PDB entry 8Y9G | electron microscopy, 2.67 A resolution | chains A and C of the 4 polymer chains in the assembly

# Chain A (and C)
Name: Versatile Aromatic Prenyltransferase auraA
Notes: chain C of this document is another copy of the same molecule, construct and numbering; everything in this record applies to it too
Amino-acid sequence (410 residues; row label = number of the first residue in the row):
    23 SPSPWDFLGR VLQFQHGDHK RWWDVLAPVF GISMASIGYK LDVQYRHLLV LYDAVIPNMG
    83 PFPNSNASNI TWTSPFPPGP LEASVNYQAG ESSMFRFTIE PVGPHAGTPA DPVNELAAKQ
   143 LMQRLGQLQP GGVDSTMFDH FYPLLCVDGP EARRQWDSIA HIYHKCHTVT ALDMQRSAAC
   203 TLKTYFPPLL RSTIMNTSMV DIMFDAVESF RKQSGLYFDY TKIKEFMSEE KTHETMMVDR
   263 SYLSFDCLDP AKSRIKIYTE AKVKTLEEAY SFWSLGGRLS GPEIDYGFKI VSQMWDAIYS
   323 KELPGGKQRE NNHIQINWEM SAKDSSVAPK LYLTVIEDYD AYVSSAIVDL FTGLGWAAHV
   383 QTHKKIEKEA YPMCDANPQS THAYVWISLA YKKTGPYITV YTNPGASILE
Ligand contacts:
  - A1LYF ((3Z,6S)-3-(1H-imidazol-4-ylmethylidene)-6-propan-2-yl-piperazine-2,5-dione): Phe-98, Leu-103, Glu-104, Thr-120, His-186, Cys-188, Val-191, Tyr-207, Pro-209, Tyr-264, Glu-282, Gln-337, Trp-408, Tyr-423
  - dimethylallyl S-thiolodiphosphate (DST): Glu-104, Arg-118, Lys-205, Tyr-207, Tyr-264, Arg-276, Lys-278, Tyr-280, Gln-337, Asn-339, Lys-352, Tyr-354, Trp-408, Ser-410, Tyr-419, Tyr-423

# How chain A and chain C interact
Pairs across the interface (40; chain A residue first):
  Ser-23(A) / Arg-68(C)  hydrogen bond
  Pro-24(A) / Arg-68(C)
  Phe-29(A) / Arg-68(C)
  Phe-29(A) / Leu-71(C)  hydrophobic
  Phe-29(A) / Val-72(C)  hydrophobic
  Leu-30(A) / Leu-71(C)  hydrophobic
  Arg-32(A) / Asp-75(C)
  Arg-32(A) / Arg-146(C)
  Arg-32(A) / Gln-149(C)
  Arg-32(A) / Leu-150(C)  hydrogen bond (side chain-backbone)
  Val-33(A) / Leu-71(C)  hydrophobic
  Val-33(A) / Tyr-74(C)
  Val-33(A) / Asp-75(C)
  Val-33(A) / Leu-150(C)  hydrophobic
  Leu-34(A) / Leu-34(C)  hydrophobic
  Gln-35(A) / Gln-35(C)
  Gln-35(A) / Tyr-74(C)  hydrogen bond (backbone-side chain)
  Gln-35(A) / Asp-75(C)
  Leu-63(A) / Asp-64(C)
  Asp-64(A) / Leu-63(C)
  Tyr-67(A) / Arg-68(C)
  Tyr-67(A) / Leu-71(C)  hydrophobic
  Arg-68(A) / Ser-23(C)  hydrogen bond
  Arg-68(A) / Pro-24(C)
  Arg-68(A) / Phe-29(C)
  Arg-68(A) / Tyr-67(C)
  Leu-71(A) / Phe-29(C)  hydrophobic
  Leu-71(A) / Leu-30(C)  hydrophobic
  Leu-71(A) / Val-33(C)  hydrophobic
  Leu-71(A) / Tyr-67(C)  hydrophobic
  Val-72(A) / Phe-29(C)  hydrophobic
  Tyr-74(A) / Val-33(C)
  Tyr-74(A) / Gln-35(C)
  Asp-75(A) / Arg-32(C)
  Asp-75(A) / Val-33(C)
  Asp-75(A) / Gln-35(C)
  Arg-146(A) / Arg-32(C)
  Gln-149(A) / Arg-32(C)
  Leu-150(A) / Arg-32(C)  hydrogen bond (backbone-side chain)
  Leu-150(A) / Val-33(C)  hydrophobic

# In short
The chain A/chain C interface involves 19 residues from each chain, with 5 hydrogen bonds. Polar contacts
include Ser-23(A)/Arg-68(C), Arg-32(A)/Leu-150(C) and Gln-35(A)/Tyr-74(C). Bound to chain A: dimethylallyl
S-thiolodiphosphate and compound A1LYF.
Both chains are Versatile Aromatic Prenyltransferase auraA. Entry 8Y9G (Versatile Aromatic Prenyltransferase
auraA in complex with DMSPP and cyclo-(L-Val-DH-His)) was determined by electron microscopy, deposited
together with 8Y9D, 8Y9E and 9JHX.
